Entry 6R8Z (electron microscopy, 3.90 A resolution); this record covers chains I and L of the 12 polymer chains in the assembly.

[Chain I]
Molecule: Human alpha-satellite DNA
Sequence (145 nucleotides; row label = number of the first residue in the row):
     1 ATCAATATCCACCTGCAGATTCTACCAAAAGTGTATTTGGAAACTGCTCC
    51 ATCAAAAGGCATGTTCAGCTGGTTCAGCTGAACATGCCTTTTGATGGAGC
   101 AGTTTCCAAATACACTTTTGGTAGAATCTGCAGGTGGATATTGAT

[Chain L]
Protein: DNA damage-binding protein 2
From: Homo sapiens
Reference sequence: Q92466 (DDB2_HUMAN); residue numbers follow UniProt; this construct covers 1-427
Sequence (431 residues; row label = number of the first residue in the row; numbers below 1 keep their minus sign (Gly-3 is residue -3)):
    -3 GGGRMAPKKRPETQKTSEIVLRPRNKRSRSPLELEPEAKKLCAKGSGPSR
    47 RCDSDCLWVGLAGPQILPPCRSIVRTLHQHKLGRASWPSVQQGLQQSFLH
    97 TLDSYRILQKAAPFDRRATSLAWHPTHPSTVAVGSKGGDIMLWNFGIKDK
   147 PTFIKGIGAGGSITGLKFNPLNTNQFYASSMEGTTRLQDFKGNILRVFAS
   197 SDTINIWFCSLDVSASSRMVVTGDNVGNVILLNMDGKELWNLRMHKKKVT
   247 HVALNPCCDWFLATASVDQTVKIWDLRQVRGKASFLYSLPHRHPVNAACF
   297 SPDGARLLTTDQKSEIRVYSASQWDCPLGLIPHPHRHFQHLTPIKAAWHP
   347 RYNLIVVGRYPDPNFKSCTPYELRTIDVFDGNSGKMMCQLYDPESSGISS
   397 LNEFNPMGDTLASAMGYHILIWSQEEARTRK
Not modelled in the structure: -3 to 66
Construct notes: expression tag (-3 to 0)

[Interface between chain I and chain L]
Pairs across the interface - 16 pairs, chain I then chain L:
  DC50(I) with Arg332(L), phosphate contact; Phe334(L), base contact; Gln335(L), hydrogen bond to the base
  DA51(I) with Arg332(L), salt bridge to the phosphate; Tyr356(L), hydrogen bond to the phosphate
  DT52(I) with Phe334(L), sugar contact; His336(L), base contact; Tyr356(L), phosphate contact; Ile394(L), phosphate contact
  DC53(I) with Arg370(L), salt bridge to the phosphate; Gly393(L), phosphate contact; Ile394(L), hydrogen bond to the phosphate; Tyr413(L), phosphate contact
  DA54(I) with Gly412(L), phosphate contact; Tyr413(L), phosphate contact; His414(L), salt bridge to the phosphate

[In short]
5 residues of chain I face 11 of chain L across their interface, with 3 hydrogen bonds and 3 salt bridges.
Among the polar pairs are DC50(I)-Gln335(L), DA51(I)-Tyr356(L) and DC53(I)-Ile394(L).
Chain I is Human alpha-satellite DNA and chain L is DNA damage-binding protein 2 (Homo sapiens); the
structure, Cryo-EM structure of NCP_THF2(-1)-UV-DDB, was determined by electron microscopy, deposited together
with 6R8Y, 6R90, 6R91, 6R92, 6R93 and 6R94.
